Entry 8J7Y (electron microscopy, 3.40 A resolution); this record covers chains F and D of the 6 polymer chains in the assembly.

Chain F:
Protein: Heavy chain of YN7114-08 Fab
Organism: Mus musculus
Notes: antibody fragment or engineered binder
Chain sequence (234 residues; row label = number of the first residue in the row):
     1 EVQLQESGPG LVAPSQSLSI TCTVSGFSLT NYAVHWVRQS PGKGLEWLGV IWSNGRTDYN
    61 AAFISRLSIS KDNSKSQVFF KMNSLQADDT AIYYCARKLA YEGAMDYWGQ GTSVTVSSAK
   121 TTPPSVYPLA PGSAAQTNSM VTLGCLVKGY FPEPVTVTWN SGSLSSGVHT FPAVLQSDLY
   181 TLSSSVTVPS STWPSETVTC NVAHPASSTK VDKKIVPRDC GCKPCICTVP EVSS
Not modelled in the structure: 219-234
Disulfides: Cys22-Cys95, Cys145-Cys200

Chain D:
Protein: Light chain of YN7114-08 Fab
Organism: Mus musculus
Notes: antibody fragment or engineered binder
Chain sequence (218 residues; each row starts with the number of its first residue):
     1 DIVLTQSPAS LAVSLRRRAT ISCRASESVD GYGHSFMHWY QQKSGQPPKL LIYRASNLES
    61 GVPARFSGSG SRTDFTLTID PVEADDAATY YCQQSNEDPY TFGSGTKLEI KRADAAPTVS
   121 IFPPSSEQLT SGGASVVCFL NNFYPKDINV KWKIDGSERQ NGVLNSWTDQ DSKDSTYSMS
   181 STLTLTKDEY ERHNSYTCEA THKTSTSPIV KSFNRNEC
Not modelled in the structure: 216-218
Disulfides: Cys23-Cys92, Cys138-Cys198

Chain F / chain D interface:
Pairs across the interface (64):
  His35(F) - Tyr100(D)
  Gln39(F) - Gln42(D)  hydrogen bond
  Gln39(F) - Tyr91(D)  hydrogen bond
  Leu45(F) - Tyr91(D)  hydrophobic
  Leu45(F) - Phe102(D)  hydrophobic
  Trp47(F) - Asp98(D)
  Trp47(F) - Pro99(D)  hydrophobic
  Trp47(F) - Tyr100(D)
  Asn60(F) - Pro99(D)
  Tyr94(F) - Gln42(D)
  Leu99(F) - Leu50(D)  hydrophobic
  Leu99(F) - Tyr53(D)  hydrophobic
  Leu99(F) - Glu59(D)
  Glu102(F) - Tyr53(D)
  Glu102(F) - Arg54(D)  salt bridge
  Gly103(F) - His38(D)
  Gly103(F) - Ser95(D)
  Gly103(F) - Tyr100(D)
  Ala104(F) - His38(D)
  Ala104(F) - Tyr40(D)
  Met105(F) - Tyr40(D)  hydrogen bond (backbone-side chain)
  Met105(F) - Leu50(D)
  Met105(F) - Phe102(D)  hydrophobic
  Asp106(F) - Leu50(D)
  Trp108(F) - Pro47(D)  hydrophobic
  Trp108(F) - Pro48(D)
  Gly109(F) - Pro47(D)
  Gln110(F) - Pro47(D)
  Tyr127(F) - Glu127(D)
  Tyr127(F) - Gln128(D)
  Pro128(F) - Ser125(D)
  Pro128(F) - Glu127(D)
  Leu129(F) - Phe122(D)
  Leu129(F) - Val137(D)  hydrophobic
  Leu129(F) - Phe139(D)  hydrophobic
  Ala130(F) - Phe122(D)
  Ala130(F) - Pro123(D)
  Pro131(F) - Phe122(D)
  Gly132(F) - Pro123(D)
  Thr142(F) - Phe122(D)
  Leu146(F) - Ser135(D)
  Lys148(F) - Thr184(D)
  His169(F) - Asn141(D)
  His169(F) - Asn142(D)  hydrogen bond
  His169(F) - Ser178(D)  hydrogen bond
  Thr170(F) - Thr168(D)
  Phe171(F) - Phe139(D)  hydrophobic
  Phe171(F) - Ser166(D)
  Phe171(F) - Thr168(D)
  Phe171(F) - Ser178(D)
  Phe171(F) - Met179(D)
  Phe171(F) - Ser180(D)
  Pro172(F) - Ser166(D)  hydrogen bond (backbone-side chain)
  Pro172(F) - Trp167(D)
  Pro172(F) - Thr168(D)
  Val174(F) - Leu164(D)  hydrophobic
  Gln176(F) - Leu164(D)
  Ser183(F) - Phe139(D)
  Ser183(F) - Ser180(D)
  Ser183(F) - Thr182(D)
  Ser184(F) - Phe139(D)
  Ser185(F) - Phe139(D)
  Ser185(F) - Asn141(D)  hydrogen bond
  Arg218(F) - Pro123(D)
Interface residues without a listed pair, chain F (38 interface residues in all): Val37, Ala61, Leu143, Lys213
Interface residues without a listed pair, chain D (41 interface residues in all): Gln46, Gln93, Ser120, Ile121, Pro124, Ser131, Asp171

Overview:
38 residues of chain F and 41 residues of chain D are in contact, with 7 hydrogen bonds and 1 salt bridge.
Polar pairs include Glu102(F)-Arg54(D), Gln39(F)-Gln42(D) and Gln39(F)-Tyr91(D).
Chain F is Heavy chain of YN7114-08 Fab and chain D is Light chain of YN7114-08 Fab, both from Mus musculus;
the structure, Cryo-EM structure of hZnT7DeltaHis-loop-Fab complex in zinc-bound state, was determined by
electron microscopy, deposited together with 8J7T, 8J7U, 8J7V, 8J7W, 8J7X and 8J80.
